8TDX - chains A and E of the 3 polymer chains in the assembly; structure by X-ray diffraction, 2.09 A resolution.

# Chain A
Molecule: TRNM-b.01 Fab Heavy Chain
Organism: Macaca mulatta
Notes: antibody fragment or engineered binder
Amino-acid sequence (227 residues; each row starts with the number of its first residue):
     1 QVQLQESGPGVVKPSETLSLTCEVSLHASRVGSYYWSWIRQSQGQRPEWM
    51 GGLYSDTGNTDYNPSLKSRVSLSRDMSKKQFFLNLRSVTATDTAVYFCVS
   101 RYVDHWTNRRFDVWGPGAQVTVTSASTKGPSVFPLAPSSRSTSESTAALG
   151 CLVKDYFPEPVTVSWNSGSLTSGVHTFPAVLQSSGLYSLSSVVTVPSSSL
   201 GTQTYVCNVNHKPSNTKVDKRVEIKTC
Disordered / not traced: 1, 27-29
Disulfides: Cys22-Cys98, Cys151-Cys207

# Chain E
Molecule: Env Fusion Peptide
UniProtKB: P12489 (ENV_HV1J3); residues 1-8 here correspond to UniProt positions 524-531 (UniProt number = residue number + 523)
Amino-acid sequence (8 residues; row label = number of the first residue in the row):
     1 AVGIGAVF
Curated features (UniProtKB/Swiss-Prot):
  - region: Ala1 to Phe8 (Fusion peptide)

# Interface between chain A and chain E
Contacting residue pairs (26; chain A residue first):
  Val31(A) with Val7(E); Phe8(E), hydrogen bond (backbone-backbone)
  Gly32(A) with Ala6(E)
  Ser33(A) with Gly5(E); Ala6(E), hydrogen bond (backbone-backbone)
  Tyr34(A) with Val7(E), hydrophobic
  Tyr35(A) with Gly3(E); Ile4(E)
  Tyr54(A) with Gly3(E), hydrogen bond (side chain-backbone); Ile4(E), hydrogen bond (side chain-backbone)
  Arg101(A) with Val2(E), hydrogen bond (side chain-backbone); Gly3(E), hydrogen bond (side chain-backbone); Ile4(E); Gly5(E), hydrogen bond (backbone-backbone)
  Tyr102(A) with Ile4(E), hydrophobic; Gly5(E); Val7(E), hydrophobic
  Val103(A) with Ile4(E), hydrophobic; Gly5(E), hydrogen bond (backbone-backbone); Ala6(E); Val7(E), hydrogen bond (backbone-backbone)
  Asp104(A) with Val7(E)
  His105(A) with Ala6(E); Val7(E), hydrogen bond (backbone-backbone); Phe8(E)
  Arg110(A) with Ile4(E)
Interface residues without a listed pair, chain A (14 interface residues in all): Arg30, Trp106

# Summary
14 residues of chain A and 7 residues of chain E are in contact; the contacts include 10 hydrogen bonds. Polar
contacts include Tyr54(A)-Gly3(E), Tyr54(A)-Ile4(E) and Arg101(A)-Val2(E).
Chain A is TRNM-b.01 Fab Heavy Chain (Macaca mulatta) and chain E is Env Fusion Peptide; the structure,
TRNM-b.01 in complex with HIV Env fusion peptide, was determined by X-ray diffraction, deposited together with
8TE7, 8TJR, 8TJS, 8TKC, 8TL2, 8TL4 and 5 further entries.
